9BFY - chains A and D; structure by X-ray diffraction, 1.26 A resolution.

# Chain A
Molecule: GTPase KRas
Organism: Homo sapiens
Notes: EC 3.6.5.2
Reference sequence: P01116 (RASK_HUMAN), isoform P01116-2; numbering as in UniProt (aligned over 1-169)
Sequence (170 residues; each row starts with the number of its first residue; numbering starts at 0):
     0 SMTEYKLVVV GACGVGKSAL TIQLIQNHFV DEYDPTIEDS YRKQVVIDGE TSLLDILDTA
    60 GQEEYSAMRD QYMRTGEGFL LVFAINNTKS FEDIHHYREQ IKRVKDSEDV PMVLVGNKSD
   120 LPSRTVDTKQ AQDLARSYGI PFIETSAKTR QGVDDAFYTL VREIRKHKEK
Sequence notes: expression tag (0); engineered mutation C12 (Gly in P01116); conflict S51 (Cys in P01116), L80 (Cys in P01116), S118 (Cys in P01116)
Covalent attachments: compound A1AOL linked to C12
Metal / ion sites: Mg2+: S17, T35 (together with GMP-PNP)
Small-molecule neighbours:
  - A1AOL ((3R)-N-[(2S)-1-{[(1M,8R,10R,14S,21M)-22-ethyl-4-hydroxy-21-{2-[(1R)-1-methoxyethyl]pyridin-3-yl}-18,18-dimethyl-9,15-dioxo-16-oxa-10,22,28-triazapentacyclo[18.5.2.1~2,6~.1~10,14~.0~23,27~]nonacosa-1(25),2(29),3,5,20,23,26-heptaen-8-yl]amino}-3-methyl-1-oxobutan-2-yl]-N-methyl-1-propanoylpyrrolidine-3-carboxamide (non-preferred name)): Y32, P34, T35, I36, E37, A59, G60, Q61, Y64, M67, Y71
  - GMP-PNP (GNP; phosphoaminophosphonic acid-guanylate ester): A11, G13, V14, G15, K16, S17, A18, F28, V29, D30, E31, Y32, D33, P34, T35, T58, A59, G60, N116, K117, D119, L120, S145, A146, K147
UniProt features mapped onto this chain:
  - motif: Y32 to Y40 (Effector region)
  - binding site (GTP): G10, A11, G13 to A18, V29 to T35, A59, G60, N116, K117, D119
  - modified residue: M1 (N-acetylmethionine), T2 (N-acetylthreonine), K104 (N6-acetyllysine)
  - glycosylation: T35 (Microbial infection: O-linked (Glc) threonine)
  - natural variant: K5 (K5E: In NS3; K5N: In GASC), G10 (G10GG: In AML), C12 (G12C: In lung carcinoma; this construct carries the variant), G13 (G13D: In GASC, JMML and OES; G13R: In pylocytic astrocytoma), V14 (V14I: In NS3), L19 (L19F: In OES), Q22 (Q22E: In CFC2; Q22R: In NS3), P34 (P34L: In NS3; P34Q: In NS3; P34R: In CFC2), I36 (I36M: In NS3), T58 (T58I: In NS3), A59 (A59T: In GASC), G60 (G60R: In CFC2; G60S: In NS3), 8 further natural variant entries in UniProt
  - mutagenesis: D38 (D38A: Decreased interaction with MAPKAP1/SIN1), Y40 (Y40A: Decreased interaction with MAPKAP1/SIN1), Q61 (Q61L: Promotes GTP binding)

# Chain D
Molecule: Peptidyl-prolyl cis-trans isomerase A
Organism: Homo sapiens
Notes: EC 5.2.1.8
Reference sequence: P62937 (PPIA_HUMAN); residues 1-165 here = UniProt positions 1-165
Sequence (166 residues; row label = number of the first residue in the row; numbering starts at 0):
     0 SMVNPTVFFD IAVDGEPLGR VSFELFADKV PKTAENFRAL STGEKGFGYK GSSFHRIIPG
    60 FMCQGGDFTR HNGTGGKSIY GEKFEDENFI LKHTGPGILS MANAGPNTNG SQFFICTAKT
   120 EWLDGKHVVF GKVKEGMNIV EAMERFGSRN GKTSKKITIA DCGQLE
Unresolved in the structure: 0
Sequence notes: expression tag (0); conflict S52 (Cys in P62937)
Small-molecule neighbours: A1AOL ((3R)-N-[(2S)-1-{[(1M,8R,10R,14S,21M)-22-ethyl-4-hydroxy-21-{2-[(1R)-1-methoxyethyl]pyridin-3-yl}-18,18-dimethyl-9,15-dioxo-16-oxa-10,22,28-triazapentacyclo[18.5.2.1~2,6~.1~10,14~.0~23,27~]nonacosa-1(25),2(29),3,5,20,23,26-heptaen-8-yl]amino}-3-methyl-1-oxobutan-2-yl]-N-methyl-1-propanoylpyrrolidine-3-carboxamide (non-preferred name)): R55, I57, F60, M61, Q63, G72, T73, A101, N102, A103, Q111, F113, W121, L122, H126, R148
UniProt features mapped onto this chain:
  - modified residue: M1 (N-acetylmethionine), V2 (N-acetylvaline), K28 (N6-acetyllysine), K44 (N6-acetyllysine), K76 (N6-acetyllysine), S77 (Phosphoserine), K82 (N6-acetyllysine), T93 (Phosphothreonine), K125 (N6-acetyllysine), K131 (N6-acetyllysine), K133 (N6-acetyllysine)
  - glycosylation: N108 (N-linked (GlcNAc...) asparagine)
  - cross-link (Glycyl lysine isopeptide (Lys-Gly)): K28 (interchain with G-Cter in SUMO2), K82 (interchain with G-Cter in SUMO2)
  - mutagenesis: R55 (R55A: Loss of peptidyl-prolyl cis-trans isomerase activity. No loss of its interaction with BSG/CD147 or its ability to induce leukocyte chemotaxis. No effect on its interaction with MAP3K5/ASK1 ...), F60 (F60A: Loss of ability to stimulate MAPK/ERK phosphorylation), R69 (R69A: No effect on peptidyl-prolyl cis-trans isomerase activity. Reduced interaction with BSG/CD147 and ability to induce leukocyte chemotaxis), H70 (H70A: No effect on peptidyl-prolyl cis-trans isomerase activity. Reduced interaction with BSG/CD147 and ability to induce leukocyte chemotaxis), T107 (T107A: No effect on peptidyl-prolyl cis-trans isomerase activity. Reduced interaction with BSG/CD147 and ability to induce leukocyte chemotaxis), F113 (F113A: Reduced ability to stimulate MAPK/ERK phosphorylation), W121 (W121A: 200-fold decrease of sensitivity to CsA. Reduced ability to stimulate MAPK/ERK phosphorylation; W121E: Loss of peptidyl-prolyl cis-trans isomerase activity ...), K125 (K125Q: Acetylation-mimetic mutant; no effect on its interaction with TARDBP; K125R: Loss of acetylation and interaction with TARDBP), H126 (H126A: Loss of peptidyl-prolyl cis-trans isomerase activity and interaction with HCV NS5A. Loss of ability to stimulate MAPK/ERK phosphorylation)

# Interface between chain A and chain D
Contacting residue pairs (13):
  E31(A) - N71(D)  hydrogen bond
  Y32(A) - T73(D)
  D33(A) - K151(D)  salt bridge
  P34(A) - T73(D)
  I36(A) - R55(D)
  I36(A) - R148(D)
  I36(A) - N149(D)
  E37(A) - R148(D)  salt bridge
  E37(A) - N149(D)
  D38(A) - N149(D)  hydrogen bond
  Y64(A) - W121(D)  hydrogen bond
  Y64(A) - L122(D)
  M67(A) - R148(D)
Also at the interface, not in a pair above, chain A (10 interface residues in all): E63
Also at the interface, not in a pair above, chain D (9 interface residues in all): I57

# In short
10 residues of chain A face 9 of chain D across their interface, with 3 hydrogen bonds and 2 salt bridges.
Polar pairs include D33(A)-K151(D), E37(A)-R148(D) and E31(A)-N71(D). Chain A binds GMP-PNP. Ligands of chain
D: compound A1AOL. Covalently linked compound A1AOL: at C12(A).
Chain A is GTPase KRas and chain D is Peptidyl-prolyl cis-trans isomerase A, both from Homo sapiens; the
structure, Tri-complex of Compound-14, KRAS G12C, and CypA, was determined by X-ray diffraction together with
9BFV, 9BFW, 9BFX and 9BFZ from the same study.
